Entry 7QXD (X-ray diffraction, 1.65 A resolution); this record covers chains HHH and LLL.

== Chain HHH ==
Name: Antibody Fab 4497 heavy chain
From: Homo sapiens
Notes: antibody fragment or engineered binder
Amino-acid sequence (236 residues; numbered 1 to 236; the number before each row is that of its first residue):
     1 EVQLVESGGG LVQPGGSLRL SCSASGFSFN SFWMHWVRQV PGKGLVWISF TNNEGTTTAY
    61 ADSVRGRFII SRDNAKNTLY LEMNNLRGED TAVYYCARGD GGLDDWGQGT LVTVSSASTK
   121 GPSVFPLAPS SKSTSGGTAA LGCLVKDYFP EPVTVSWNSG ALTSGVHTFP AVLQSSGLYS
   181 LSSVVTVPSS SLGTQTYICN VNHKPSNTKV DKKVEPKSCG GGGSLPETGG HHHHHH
Unresolved in the structure: 133-135, 218-236
Cystine bridges: Cys-22/Cys-96, Cys-143/Cys-199
Small-molecule neighbours: G5F ([(2S,3S,4R)-4-[(2S,3R,4R,5S,6R)-3-acetamido-6-(hydroxymethyl)-4,5-bis(oxidanyl)oxan-2-yl]oxy-5-[[(2S,3R)-2,3-bis(oxidanyl)butoxy]-oxidanyl-phosphoryl]oxy-2,3-bis(oxidanyl)pentyl] [(2R,3S,4S)-2,3,4,5-tetrakis(oxidanyl)pentyl] hydrogen phosphate): Ser-31, Phe-32, Trp-33, Asn-53, Gly-99, Asp-100, Gly-101
What the authors report for this chain:
  - binding site for G5F: Ser-31, Trp-33, Asn-53, Gly-99, Asp-100
  - binding site for G5F: Asn-52, Glu-54 (from molecular simulation)

== Chain LLL ==
Name: Antibody Fab 4497 light chain
From: Homo sapiens
Notes: antibody fragment or engineered binder
Amino-acid sequence (220 residues; each row starts with the number of its first residue):
     1 DIQLTQSPDS LAVSLGERAT INCKSSQSIF RTSRNKNLLN WYQQRPGQPP RLLIHWASTR
    61 KSGVPDRFSG SGFGTDFTLT ITSLQAEDVA IYYCQQYFSP PYTFGQGTKL EIKRTVAAPS
   121 VFIFPPSDEQ LKSGTASVVC LLNNFYPREA KVQWKVDNAL QSGNSQESVT EQDSKDSTYS
   181 LSSTLTLSKA DYEKHKVYAC EVTHQGLSSP VTKSFNRGEC
Unresolved in the structure: 220
Cystine bridges: Cys-23/Cys-94, Cys-140/Cys-200
Small-molecule neighbours: G5F ([(2S,3S,4R)-4-[(2S,3R,4R,5S,6R)-3-acetamido-6-(hydroxymethyl)-4,5-bis(oxidanyl)oxan-2-yl]oxy-5-[[(2S,3R)-2,3-bis(oxidanyl)butoxy]-oxidanyl-phosphoryl]oxy-2,3-bis(oxidanyl)pentyl] [(2R,3S,4S)-2,3,4,5-tetrakis(oxidanyl)pentyl] hydrogen phosphate): Arg-31, Ser-33, Arg-34, Leu-38, Tyr-97
What the authors report for this chain:
  - binding site for G5F: Arg-31, Ser-33, Arg-34, Tyr-97

== Interface between chain HHH and chain LLL ==
Residue-residue contacts (76):
  Trp-33(HHH) / Tyr-97(LLL)
  Trp-33(HHH) / Tyr-102(LLL)
  His-35(HHH) / Tyr-97(LLL)  hydrogen bond
  His-35(HHH) / Tyr-102(LLL)
  Val-37(HHH) / Phe-104(LLL)  hydrophobic
  Gln-39(HHH) / Gln-44(LLL)  hydrogen bond
  Gln-39(HHH) / Tyr-93(LLL)
  Lys-43(HHH) / Tyr-93(LLL)
  Gly-44(HHH) / Tyr-93(LLL)
  Leu-45(HHH) / Gln-44(LLL)
  Leu-45(HHH) / Pro-50(LLL)  hydrophobic
  Leu-45(HHH) / Tyr-93(LLL)  hydrophobic
  Leu-45(HHH) / Phe-104(LLL)
  Trp-47(HHH) / Gln-95(LLL)
  Trp-47(HHH) / Pro-101(LLL)  hydrophobic
  Trp-47(HHH) / Tyr-102(LLL)
  Trp-47(HHH) / Phe-104(LLL)
  Ala-59(HHH) / Pro-100(LLL)  hydrophobic
  Asp-62(HHH) / Asp-1(LLL)
  Tyr-95(HHH) / Gln-44(LLL)  hydrogen bond
  Tyr-95(HHH) / Gln-48(LLL)
  Tyr-95(HHH) / Pro-49(LLL)
  Gly-99(HHH) / Tyr-97(LLL)
  Asp-100(HHH) / Leu-52(LLL)
  Asp-100(HHH) / Tyr-97(LLL)
  Gly-101(HHH) / Asn-40(LLL)
  Gly-101(HHH) / His-55(LLL)
  Gly-101(HHH) / Tyr-97(LLL)
  Gly-102(HHH) / Asn-40(LLL)
  Gly-102(HHH) / Leu-52(LLL)
  Gly-102(HHH) / His-55(LLL)
  Gly-102(HHH) / Tyr-97(LLL)
  Leu-103(HHH) / Tyr-42(LLL)  hydrogen bond (backbone-side chain)
  Leu-103(HHH) / Leu-52(LLL)
  Leu-103(HHH) / Gln-95(LLL)
  Asp-104(HHH) / Lys-61(LLL)  salt bridge
  Trp-106(HHH) / Tyr-42(LLL)
  Trp-106(HHH) / Pro-49(LLL)  hydrophobic
  Trp-106(HHH) / Pro-50(LLL)
  Trp-106(HHH) / Phe-104(LLL)  hydrophobic
  Gly-107(HHH) / Pro-49(LLL)
  Gln-108(HHH) / Pro-49(LLL)
  Val-124(HHH) / Glu-129(LLL)
  Phe-125(HHH) / Ser-127(LLL)
  Phe-125(HHH) / Glu-129(LLL)
  Phe-125(HHH) / Gln-130(LLL)
  Pro-126(HHH) / Ser-127(LLL)
  Leu-127(HHH) / Phe-124(LLL)
  Leu-127(HHH) / Val-139(LLL)  hydrophobic
  Ala-128(HHH) / Phe-124(LLL)
  Lys-132(HHH) / Ile-123(LLL)
  Ala-140(HHH) / Phe-122(LLL)  hydrophobic
  Ala-140(HHH) / Phe-124(LLL)
  Ala-140(HHH) / Leu-141(LLL)  hydrophobic
  Leu-144(HHH) / Ser-137(LLL)
  Lys-146(HHH) / Gln-130(LLL)
  Lys-146(HHH) / Ser-137(LLL)
  His-167(HHH) / Asn-143(LLL)
  His-167(HHH) / Asn-144(LLL)  hydrogen bond
  His-167(HHH) / Ser-180(LLL)  hydrogen bond
  Phe-169(HHH) / Leu-141(LLL)  hydrophobic
  Phe-169(HHH) / Ser-168(LLL)
  Phe-169(HHH) / Thr-170(LLL)
  Phe-169(HHH) / Ser-180(LLL)
  Phe-169(HHH) / Leu-181(LLL)  hydrophobic
  Phe-169(HHH) / Ser-182(LLL)
  Pro-170(HHH) / Ser-168(LLL)  hydrogen bond (backbone-side chain)
  Pro-170(HHH) / Val-169(LLL)
  Val-172(HHH) / Gln-166(LLL)
  Val-172(HHH) / Glu-167(LLL)
  Val-172(HHH) / Ser-168(LLL)
  Leu-173(HHH) / Gln-166(LLL)  hydrogen bond (backbone-side chain)
  Gln-174(HHH) / Gln-166(LLL)
  Val-184(HHH) / Leu-141(LLL)  hydrophobic
  Thr-186(HHH) / Asn-143(LLL)
  Lys-212(HHH) / Glu-129(LLL)  salt bridge
Interface residues without a listed pair, chain HHH (47 interface residues in all): Val-46, Phe-50, Ala-61, Thr-138, Ala-139, Leu-141, Thr-168, Ser-182, Lys-217
Interface residues without a listed pair, chain LLL (40 interface residues in all): Trp-56, Asp-128, Thr-135, Thr-186

== Summary ==
47 residues of chain HHH and 40 residues of chain LLL are in contact, with 8 hydrogen bonds and 2 salt
bridges. Among the polar pairs are Asp-104(HHH)/Lys-61(LLL), Lys-212(HHH)/Glu-129(LLL) and
His-35(HHH)/Tyr-97(LLL). Compound G5F is bound between chain HHH and chain LLL. From the paper: a binding site
for G5F at Ser-31(HHH), Trp-33(HHH) and Arg-31(LLL) among others.
Here chain HHH is Antibody Fab 4497 heavy chain and chain LLL is Antibody Fab 4497 light chain, both from Homo
sapiens. Entry 7QXD (Recognition of Staphylococcus aureus wall teichoic acid analogue SA475 (compound 2) by
Fab4497) was determined by X-ray diffraction, deposited together with 7QXC and 7QXE.
